Entry 2ZKE (X-ray diffraction, 2.60 A resolution); this record covers chains A and C of the 3 polymer chains in the assembly.

[Chain A]
Molecule: E3 ubiquitin-protein ligase UHRF1
Organism: Mus musculus
Notes: EC 6.3.2.-
Reference sequence: Q8VDF2 (UHRF1_MOUSE); residues 404-613 here = UniProt positions 404-613
Sequence (210 residues; numbered 404 to 613; the number before each row is that of its first residue):
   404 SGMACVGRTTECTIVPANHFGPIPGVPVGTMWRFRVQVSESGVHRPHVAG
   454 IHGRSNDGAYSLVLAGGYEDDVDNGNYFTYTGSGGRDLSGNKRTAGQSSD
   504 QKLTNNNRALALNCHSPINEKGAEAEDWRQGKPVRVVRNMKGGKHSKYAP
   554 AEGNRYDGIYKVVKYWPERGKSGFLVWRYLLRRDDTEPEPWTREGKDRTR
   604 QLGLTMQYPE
Sequence notes: engineered mutation Ser404 (Lys in Q8VDF2)

[Chain C]
Molecule: 12-nt DNA strand
Sequence (12 nucleotides; each row starts with the number of its first residue):
     1 CTACCGGATTGC

[How chain A and chain C interact]
Residue-residue contacts (29; chain A residue first):
  Ala407(A) - DG6(C)  hydrogen bond to the base
  Cys408(A) - DC5(C)  base contact
  Cys408(A) - DG6(C)  base contact
  Cys408(A) - DG7(C)  sugar contact
  Val409(A) - DG6(C)  hydrogen bond to the base
  Val409(A) - DG7(C)  sugar contact
  Gly410(A) - DG7(C)  phosphate contact
  Gly410(A) - DA8(C)  phosphate contact
  Arg411(A) - DA8(C)  salt bridge to the phosphate
  Arg411(A) - DT9(C)  salt bridge to the phosphate
  Arg448(A) - DA8(C)  phosphate contact
  Arg448(A) - DT9(C)  phosphate contact
  His450(A) - DG6(C)  hydrogen bond to the base
  His450(A) - DG7(C)  base contact
  Val451(A) - DG6(C)  base contact
  Val451(A) - DG7(C)  base contact
  His455(A) - DT9(C)  hydrogen bond to the phosphate
  His455(A) - DT10(C)  salt bridge to the phosphate
  Gly456(A) - DT10(C)  sugar contact
  Arg457(A) - DT10(C)  salt bridge to the phosphate
  Arg457(A) - DG11(C)  phosphate contact
  Ser458(A) - DG11(C)  hydrogen bond to the phosphate
  Gly493(A) - DC4(C)  sugar contact
  Asn494(A) - DC4(C)  phosphate contact
  Asn494(A) - DC5(C)  hydrogen bond to the phosphate
  Arg496(A) - DC5(C)  base contact
  Arg496(A) - DG6(C)  hydrogen bond to the base
  Arg496(A) - DG7(C)  base contact
  Asn508(A) - DG11(C)  sugar contact
Also at the interface, not in a pair above, chain A (21 interface residues in all): Met406, Ser442, Pro449, Tyr463, Lys495

[Overview]
21 residues of chain A face 8 of chain C across their interface; the contacts include 7 hydrogen bonds and 4
salt bridges. Among the polar pairs are Ala407(A)-DG6(C), Val409(A)-DG6(C) and His450(A)-DG6(C).
Here chain A is E3 ubiquitin-protein ligase UHRF1 (Mus musculus) and chain C is a 12-nt DNA strand. Entry 2ZKE
(Crystal structure of the SRA domain of mouse Np95 in complex with hemi-methylated CpG DNA) was determined by
X-ray diffraction together with 2ZKD, 2ZKF and 2ZKG from the same study.
